4OLN - chains B and F of the 4 polymer chains in the assembly; structure by X-ray diffraction, 1.70 A resolution.

Chain B:
Protein: AncSR1
From: synthetic construct
Notes: fragment: DNA binding domain
Amino-acid sequence (82 residues; row label = number of the first residue in the row):
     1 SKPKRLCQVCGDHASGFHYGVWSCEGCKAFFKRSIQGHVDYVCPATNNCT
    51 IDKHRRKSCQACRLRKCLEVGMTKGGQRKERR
Unresolved in the structure: 1-3, 37-39, 74-82
Bound ions: Zn2+ site 1: Cys7, Cys10, Cys24, Cys27; Zn2+ site 2: Cys43, Cys49, Cys59, Cys62
Reported in the primary citation:
  - specificity-determining residues: Glu25 (from molecular simulation)
  - binding site for the 19-nt DNA strand: Glu25, Lys28 (from molecular simulation)

Chain F:
Molecule: 19-nt DNA strand
Sequence (19 nucleotides; numbered 1 to 19; the number before each row is that of its first residue):
     1 TCAGGTCACTCTGACCTGG
Bound ions: Na+: DT12 (shared with 1 residue of chain A)

Chain B / chain F interface:
Contacting residue pairs (7):
  Phe17(B) - DC2(F)  sugar contact
  His18(B) - DA3(F)  phosphate contact
  Tyr19(B) - DA3(F)  hydrogen bond to the phosphate
  Lys28(B) - DG4(F)  hydrogen bond to the base
  Lys32(B) - DG4(F)  base contact
  Lys32(B) - DG5(F)  hydrogen bond to the base
  Lys32(B) - DT6(F)  hydrogen bond to the base
Also at the interface, not in a pair above, chain B (6 interface residues in all): Ile35

Overview:
Chain B and chain F form an interface of 6 and 5 residues respectively, with 4 hydrogen bonds. Polar pairs
include Lys28(B)-DG4(F), Lys32(B)-DG5(F) and Lys32(B)-DT6(F). Cys7(B), Cys10(B), Cys24(B) and Cys27(B)
coordinate Zn2+ site 1. From the paper: a binding site for the 19-nt DNA strand at Glu25(B) and Lys28(B); the
specificity determinant Glu25(B).
Chain B is AncSR1 (synthetic construct) and chain F is a 19-nt DNA strand; the structure, Ancestral Steroid
Receptor 1 in complex with estrogen response element DNA, was determined by X-ray diffraction (same
publication as 4OND, 4OOR and 4OV7).
